Entry 8AYL (electron microscopy, 3.20 A resolution); this record covers chains B and I of the 6 polymer chains in the assembly.

== Chain B ==
Name: Isoform Flip of Glutamate receptor 2
Source organism: Rattus norvegicus
UniProtKB: P19491 (GRIA2_RAT), isoform P19491-2; residues -20 to 839 here correspond to UniProt positions 1-860 (UniProt number = residue number + 21)
Chain sequence (860 residues; row label = number of the first residue in the row; numbers below 1 keep their minus sign (Met-20 is residue -20)):
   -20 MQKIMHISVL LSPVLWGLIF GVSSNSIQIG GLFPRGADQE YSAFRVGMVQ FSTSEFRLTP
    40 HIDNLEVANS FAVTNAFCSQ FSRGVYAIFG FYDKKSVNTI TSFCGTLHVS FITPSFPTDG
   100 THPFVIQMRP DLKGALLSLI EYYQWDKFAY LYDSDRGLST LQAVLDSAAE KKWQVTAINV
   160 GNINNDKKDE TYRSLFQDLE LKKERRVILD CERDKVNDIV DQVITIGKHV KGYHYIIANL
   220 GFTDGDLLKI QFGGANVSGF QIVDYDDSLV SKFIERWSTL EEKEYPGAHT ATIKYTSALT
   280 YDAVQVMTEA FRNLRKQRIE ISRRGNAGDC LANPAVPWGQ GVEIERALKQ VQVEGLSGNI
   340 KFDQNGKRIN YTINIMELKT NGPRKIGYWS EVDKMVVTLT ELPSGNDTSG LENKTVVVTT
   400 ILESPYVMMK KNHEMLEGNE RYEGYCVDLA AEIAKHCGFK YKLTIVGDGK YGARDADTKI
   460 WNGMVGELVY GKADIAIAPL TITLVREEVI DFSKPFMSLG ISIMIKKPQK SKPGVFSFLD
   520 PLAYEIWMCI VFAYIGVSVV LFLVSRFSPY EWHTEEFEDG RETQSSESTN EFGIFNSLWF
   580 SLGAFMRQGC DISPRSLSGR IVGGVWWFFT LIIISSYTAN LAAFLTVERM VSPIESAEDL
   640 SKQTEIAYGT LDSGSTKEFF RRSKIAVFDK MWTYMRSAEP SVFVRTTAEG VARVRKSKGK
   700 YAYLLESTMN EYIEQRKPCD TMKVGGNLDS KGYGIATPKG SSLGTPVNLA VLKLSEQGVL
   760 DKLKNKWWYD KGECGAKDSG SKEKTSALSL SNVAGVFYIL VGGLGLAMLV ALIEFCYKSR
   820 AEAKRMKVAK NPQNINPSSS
Disordered / not traced: -20 to 394, 550-569, 820-839
Construct notes: variant Arg586 (Gln607 in P19491)
Disulfides: Cys718-Cys773
Small-molecule neighbours: ZK1 ({[7-morpholin-4-yl-2,3-dioxo-6-(trifluoromethyl)-3,4-dihydroquinoxalin-1(2H)-yl]methyl}phosphonic acid): Glu402, Tyr405, Tyr450, Pro478, Leu479, Thr480, Arg485, Leu650, Gly653, Ser654, Thr686, Glu705, Thr707, Met708, Tyr732
UniProt features mapped onto this chain:
  - binding site (L-glutamate): Pro478, Thr480, Arg485, Ser654, Thr655, Glu705
  - site: Arg453 (Interaction with the cone snail toxin Con-ikot-ikot), Ile633 (Crucial to convey clamshell closure to channel opening), Arg660 (Interaction with the cone snail toxin Con-ikot-ikot), Lys752 (Interaction with the cone snail toxin Con-ikot-ikot)
  - modified residue (Phosphoserine): Ser662, Ser696, Ser839
  - lipidation (S-palmitoyl cysteine): Cys589, Cys815
  - glycosylation (N-linked (GlcNAc...) asparagine): Asn235, Asn349, Asn385, Asn392

== Chain I ==
Name: Voltage-dependent calcium channel gamma-8 subunit
Source organism: Rattus norvegicus
UniProtKB: Q8VHW5 (CCG8_RAT); residue numbers follow UniProt; this construct covers 2-417
Chain sequence (423 residues; row label = number of the first residue in the row):
     1 GESLKRWNEE RGLWCEKGVQ VLLTTIGAFA AFGLMTIAIS TDYWLYTRAL ICNTTNLTAG
    61 DDGPPHRGGS GSSEKKDPGG LTHSGLWRIC CLEGLKRGVC VKINHFPEDT DYDHDSAEYL
   121 LRVVRASSIF PILSAILLLL GGVCVAASRV YKSKRNIILG AGILFVAAGL SNIIGVIVYI
   181 SANAGEPGPK RDEEKKNHYS YGWSFYFGGL SFILAEVIGV LAVNIYIERS REAHCQSRSD
   241 LLKAGGGAGG SGGSGPSAIL RLPSYRFRYR RRSRSSSRGS SEASPSRDAS PGGPGGPGFA
   301 STDISMYTLS RDPSKGSVAA GLASAGGGGG GAGVGAYGGA AGAAGGGGTG SERDRGSSAG
   361 FLTLHNAFPK EAASGVTVTV TGPPAAPAPA PPAPAAPAPG TLSKEAAASN TNTLNRKLEV
   421 LFQ
Disordered / not traced: 1-15, 54-76, 187-195, 235-423
Construct notes: expression tag (1, 418-423)
Disulfides: Cys52-Cys91, Cys90-Cys100
Small-molecule neighbours: OIJ (5-[2-(4-fluorophenyl)-7-(4-oxidanylpiperidin-1-yl)pyrazolo[1,5-c]pyrimidin-3-yl]-1,3-dihydroindol-2-one): Met35, Trp44, Asn172, Val176, Ile180, Tyr201, Phe205, Tyr206, Gly208, Gly209, Leu210
UniProt features mapped onto this chain:
  - modified residue (Phosphoserine): Ser251, Ser254
Reported in the primary citation:
  - binding site for OIJ: Asn172, Phe205, Gly209
  - specificity-determining residues: Val176, Gly209 (citing earlier work)
  - binding site for OIJ: Val176 (from molecular simulation)

== Chain B / chain I interface ==
Contacting residue pairs - 15 pairs, chain B then chain I:
  Lys511(B) with Ser181(I); Ala184(I); Glu186(I)
  Leu789(B) with Ile180(I), hydrophobic
  Ser790(B) with Ser181(I)
  Ala793(B) with Ser181(I)
  Phe796(B) with Ile177(I), hydrophobic
  Tyr797(B) with Ile177(I), hydrophobic; Val178(I)
  Val800(B) with Leu170(I), hydrophobic; Ile174(I), hydrophobic
  Leu803(B) with Leu170(I), hydrophobic
  Met807(B) with Val166(I), hydrophobic; Leu170(I), hydrophobic
  Phe814(B) with Tyr226(I)
Other interface residues (no listed pair), chain B (12 interface residues in all): Gly804, Leu811
Other interface residues (no listed pair), chain I (14 interface residues in all): Leu159, Ile163, Ala167, Ile173
Interface features reported in the paper:
  - specific contacts: Phe796(B)-Ile177(I)
  - interface residues, chain B: Leu789(B), Val800(B), Met807(B)
  - interface residues, chain B: Ser790(B) (from molecular simulation)

== In short ==
12 residues of chain B and 14 residues of chain I are in contact. The paper describes a contact between
Phe796(B) and Ile177(I). Bound to chain B: compound ZK1. The paper reports a binding site for OIJ at
Asn172(I), Phe205(I) and Gly209(I) among others; interface residues Leu789(B), Val800(B) and Met807(B) among
others.
Chain B is Isoform Flip of Glutamate receptor 2 and chain I is Voltage-dependent calcium channel gamma-8
subunit, both from Rattus norvegicus; the structure, Resting state GluA1/A2 AMPA receptor in complex with TARP
gamma 8 and ligand JNJ-61432059, was determined by electron microscopy together with 8AYM, 8AYN and 8AYO from
the same study.
